4QQ2 - chains A and C of the 3 polymer chains in the assembly; structure by X-ray diffraction, 1.80 A resolution.

== Chain A (and C) ==
Protein: C1q-related factor
Source organism: Mus musculus
Notes: chain C of this document is another copy of the same molecule, construct and numbering; everything in this record applies to it too
UniProt: O88992 (C1QRF_MOUSE); residues 1-137 here correspond to UniProt positions 122-258 (UniProt number = residue number + 121)
Sequence (137 residues; numbered 1 to 137; the number before each row is that of its first residue):
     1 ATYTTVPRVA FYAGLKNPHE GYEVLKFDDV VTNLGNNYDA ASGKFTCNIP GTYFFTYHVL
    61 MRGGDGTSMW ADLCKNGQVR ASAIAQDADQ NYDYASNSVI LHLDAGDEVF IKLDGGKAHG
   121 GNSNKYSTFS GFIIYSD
Disordered / not traced: 1-6 (chain C: 1-7)
Metal / ion sites: Cd2+ site 1 near E20 (its only coordinating residue here); Cd2+ site 2: D72, D114; Cd2+ site 3: D87 (shared with 1 residue of chain B; D87(C) of chain C); Cd2+ site 4: D89 (shared with 1 residue of chain B; D89(C) of chain C); Cd2+ site 5: D93 (shared with 1 residue of chain B; D93(C) of chain C); Cd2+ site 6 near D114 (its only coordinating residue here); Cd2+ site 7 near H119 (its only coordinating residue here)

== Interface between chain A and chain C ==
Residue-residue contacts - 50 pairs, chain A then chain C:
  T52(A) with L34(C)
  F54(A) with F54(C), hydrophobic
  W70(A) with Y126(C)
  V79(A) with N124(C)
  R80(A) with Y12(C), hydrogen bond (backbone-side chain); K125(C)
  A81(A) with Y12(C); N124(C); K125(C)
  S82(A) with Y94(C), hydrogen bond (backbone-side chain); N124(C), hydrogen bond (side chain-backbone); K125(C), hydrogen bond (backbone-backbone); Y126(C)
  A83(A) with Y94(C); Y126(C)
  I84(A) with L60(C), hydrophobic; Y92(C), hydrophobic; Y94(C)
  Q86(A) with N91(C), hydrogen bond; Y92(C), hydrogen bond (side chain-backbone)
  D87(A) with D87(C); N91(C)
  A88(A) with D89(C); N91(C), hydrogen bond (backbone-side chain)
  D89(A) with D89(C)
  D93(A) with D93(C)
  S96(A) with H58(C)
  N97(A) with H58(C); K125(C); Y126(C), hydrogen bond (side chain-backbone); T128(C), hydrogen bond
  S98(A) with Y12(C); T56(C); H58(C), hydrogen bond; S130(C)
  V99(A) with Y12(C)
  I100(A) with F11(C); Y12(C); T32(C), hydrogen bond (backbone-side chain); S130(C); G131(C)
  L101(A) with V31(C), hydrophobic; T32(C)
  F132(A) with F132(C), hydrophobic
  I134(A) with F132(C), hydrophobic
  Y135(A) with R8(C); V9(C), hydrogen bond (side chain-backbone); I133(C)
  S136(A) with R8(C), hydrogen bond (backbone-side chain)
  D137(A) with R8(C), salt bridge
Other interface residues (no listed pair), chain A (26 interface residues in all): H102
Other interface residues (no listed pair), chain C (26 interface residues in all): A10

== Overview ==
Chain A and chain C each contribute 26 residues to their interface, with 13 hydrogen bonds and 1 salt bridge.
Among the polar pairs are D137(A)-R8(C), R80(A)-Y12(C) and S82(A)-Y94(C). D72(A) and D114(A) form the Cd2+
site 2.
Chain A and chain C are both C1q-related factor (Mus musculus); the structure, Crystal structure of C1QL1, was
determined by X-ray diffraction together with 4QQL, 4QQO, 4QPY, 4QQH and 4QQP from the same study.
